PDB entry 2ZLW | X-ray diffraction, 2.90 A resolution | chains C and D of the 4 polymer chains in the assembly

# Chain C
Molecule: Hemoglobin subunit alpha
Organism: Equus caballus
UniProt: P01958 (HBA_HORSE); residues 1-141 here correspond to UniProt positions 2-142 (UniProt number = residue number + 1)
Sequence (141 residues; each row starts with the number of its first residue):
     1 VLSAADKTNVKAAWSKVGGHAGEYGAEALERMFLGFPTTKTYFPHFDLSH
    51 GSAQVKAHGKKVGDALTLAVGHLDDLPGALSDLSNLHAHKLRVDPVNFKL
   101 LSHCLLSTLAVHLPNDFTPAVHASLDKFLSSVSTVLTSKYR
Differences from the reference sequence: conflict Asp-82 (Asn83 in P01958), Asn-85 (Asp86 in P01958)
Swiss-Prot annotation at these positions:
  - binding site (O2): His-58
  - binding site (heme b): His-87
  - modified residue: Ser-3 (Phosphoserine), Lys-7 (N6-succinyllysine), Thr-8 (Phosphothreonine), Lys-11 (N6-succinyllysine), Lys-16 (N6-acetyllysine), Tyr-24 (Phosphotyrosine), Lys-40 (N6-succinyllysine), Ser-49 (Phosphoserine), Ser-102 (Phosphoserine), Thr-108 (Phosphothreonine), Ser-124 (Phosphoserine), Ser-131 (Phosphoserine), Thr-134 (Phosphothreonine), Thr-137 (Phosphothreonine), Ser-138 (Phosphoserine)
Small-molecule neighbours: heme (HEM): Met-32, Thr-39, Tyr-42, Phe-43, His-45, Phe-46, His-58, Lys-61, Val-62, Ala-65, Leu-66, Leu-83, Leu-86, His-87, Leu-91, Val-93, Asn-97, Phe-98, Leu-101, Val-132, Leu-136

# Chain D
Molecule: Hemoglobin subunit beta
Organism: Equus caballus
UniProt: P02062 (HBB_HORSE); numbering as in UniProt (aligned over 1-146)
Sequence (146 residues; each row starts with the number of its first residue):
     1 VQLSGEEKAAVLALWDKVNEEEVGGEALGRLLVVYPWTQRFFDSFGDLSN
    51 PGAVMGNPKVKAHGKKVLHSFGEGVHHLDNLKGTFAALSELHCDKLHVDP
   101 ENFRLLGNVLVVVLARHFGKDFTPELQASYQKVVAGVANALAHKYH
Swiss-Prot annotation at these positions:
  - binding site (heme b): His-63, His-92
  - modified residue: Val-1 (N-acetylvaline), Ser-44 (Phosphoserine), Lys-59 (N6-acetyllysine), Lys-82 (N6-acetyllysine), Cys-93 (S-nitrosocysteine), Lys-144 (N6-acetyllysine)
Small-molecule neighbours: heme (HEM): Phe-41, Phe-42, His-63, Lys-66, Val-67, Ser-70, Phe-71, Leu-88, Leu-91, His-92, Leu-96, Val-98, Asn-102, Phe-103, Leu-106, Gly-107, Leu-141

# Chain C / chain D interface
Residue-residue contacts - 35 pairs, chain C then chain D:
  Glu-30(C) / Pro-124(D)
  Arg-31(C) / Phe-122(D)  hydrogen bond (side chain-backbone)
  Arg-31(C) / Thr-123(D)  hydrogen bond (side chain-backbone)
  Arg-31(C) / Pro-124(D)
  Arg-31(C) / Gln-127(D)  hydrogen bond
  Leu-34(C) / Glu-125(D)
  Leu-34(C) / Ala-128(D)
  Gly-35(C) / Ala-128(D)
  Phe-36(C) / Gln-131(D)
  His-50(C) / Glu-125(D)  salt bridge
  His-103(C) / Asn-108(D)
  His-103(C) / Val-111(D)
  His-103(C) / Val-112(D)
  His-103(C) / Gln-131(D)  hydrogen bond
  Cys-104(C) / Gln-127(D)
  Ser-107(C) / Val-112(D)
  Ser-107(C) / Ala-115(D)
  Ser-107(C) / Gln-127(D)
  Ala-110(C) / Val-112(D)  hydrophobic
  Ala-110(C) / Ala-115(D)
  Ala-110(C) / Arg-116(D)
  Val-111(C) / Ala-115(D)
  Val-111(C) / Gly-119(D)
  Val-111(C) / Lys-120(D)
  Pro-114(C) / Arg-116(D)  hydrogen bond (backbone-side chain)
  Phe-117(C) / Arg-30(D)  hydrogen bond (backbone-side chain)
  Phe-117(C) / Val-112(D)  hydrophobic
  Phe-117(C) / Arg-116(D)
  Thr-118(C) / Arg-30(D)  hydrogen bond (backbone-side chain)
  Pro-119(C) / Arg-30(D)
  Pro-119(C) / Met-55(D)  hydrophobic
  His-122(C) / Arg-30(D)
  His-122(C) / Val-34(D)
  Asp-126(C) / Val-34(D)
  Asp-126(C) / Tyr-35(D)  hydrogen bond
Other interface residues (no listed pair), chain C (22 interface residues in all): Leu-106, His-112, Asn-115, Ala-120, Ala-123
Other interface residues (no listed pair), chain D (20 interface residues in all): Val-33, Pro-51

# Summary
Chain C and chain D form an interface of 22 and 20 residues respectively, with 8 hydrogen bonds and 1 salt
bridge. Polar contacts include His-50(C)/Glu-125(D), Arg-31(C)/Phe-122(D) and Arg-31(C)/Thr-123(D). Bound to
chain C: heme. Ligands of chain D: heme.
Here chain C is Hemoglobin subunit alpha and chain D is Hemoglobin subunit beta, both from Equus caballus.
Entry 2ZLW (Horse methemoglobin high salt, pH 7.0 (75% relative humidity)) was determined by X-ray diffraction
together with 2ZLT, 2ZLU, 2ZLV and 2ZLX from the same study.
